PDB entry 7TKJ | electron microscopy, 7.50 A resolution (low resolution: residue-level contacts below are approximate; hydrogen-bond / salt-bridge calls are withheld) | chains 1 and 2 of the 27 polymer chains in the assembly

== Chain 1 (and 2) ==
Name: ATP synthase subunit 9
From: Saccharomyces cerevisiae
Notes: chain 2 of this document is another copy of the same molecule, construct and numbering; everything in this record applies to it too
UniProtKB: P61829 (ATP9_YEAST); residues 1-76 here = UniProt positions 1-76
Amino-acid sequence (76 residues; numbered 1 to 76; the number before each row is that of its first residue):
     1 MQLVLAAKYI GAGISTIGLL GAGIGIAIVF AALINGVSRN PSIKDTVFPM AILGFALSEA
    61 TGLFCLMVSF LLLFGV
Disordered / not traced: 76
Curated features (UniProtKB/Swiss-Prot):
  - site: Glu59 (Reversibly protonated during proton transport)
  - modified residue: Met1 (N-formylmethionine)
  - natural variant: Thr46 (T46L: In strain: DS400/A3 and KL14-4A), Leu53 (L53F: In strain: DS400/A3, DS401 and 1 more), Leu57 (L57V: In oligomycin-resistant mutant and cross-resistance to venturicidin), Cys65 (C65S: In oligomycin-resistant mutant)

== How chain 1 and chain 2 interact ==
Residue-residue contacts (5):
  Gly11(1) with Gly13(2)
  Ile14(1) with Gly13(2)
  Ser15(1) with Gly13(2)
  Gly18(1) with Leu20(2)
  Gly21(1) with Leu20(2)
Also at the interface, not in a pair above, chain 1 (7 interface residues in all): Val4, Ser58
Also at the interface, not in a pair above, chain 2 (7 interface residues in all): Ala6, Tyr9, Thr16, Gly23, Ile24

== In short ==
Chain 1 and chain 2 each contribute 7 residues to their interface.
Chain 1 and chain 2 are both ATP synthase subunit 9 (Saccharomyces cerevisiae); the structure, Yeast ATP
synthase State 2catalytic(d) with 10 mM ATP backbone model, was determined by electron microscopy together
with 7TJS, 7TJT, 7TJU, 7TJV, 7TJW, 7TJX and 30 further entries from the same study.
